Entry 7XXF (electron microscopy, 2.24 A resolution); this record covers chains C and W of the 47 polymer chains in the assembly.

Chain C:
Molecule: Photosynthetic reaction center cytochrome c subunit
From: Rhodopila globiformis
UniProt: A0A2S6NEK5 (A0A2S6NEK5_RHOGL); residue numbers follow UniProt; this construct covers 1-344
Sequence (344 residues; numbered 1 to 344; the number before each row is that of its first residue):
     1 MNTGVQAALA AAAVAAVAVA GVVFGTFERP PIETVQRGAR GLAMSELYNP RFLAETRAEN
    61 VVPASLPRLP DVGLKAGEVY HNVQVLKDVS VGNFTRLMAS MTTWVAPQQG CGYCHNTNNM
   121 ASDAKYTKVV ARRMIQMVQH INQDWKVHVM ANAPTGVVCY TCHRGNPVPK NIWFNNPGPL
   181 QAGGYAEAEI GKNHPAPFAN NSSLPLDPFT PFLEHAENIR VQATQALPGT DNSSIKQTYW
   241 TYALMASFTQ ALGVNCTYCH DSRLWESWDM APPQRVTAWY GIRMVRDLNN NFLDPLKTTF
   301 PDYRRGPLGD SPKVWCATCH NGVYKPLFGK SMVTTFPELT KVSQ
Unresolved in the structure: 344
Glycans and other covalent adducts: heme c (HEC) linked to Cys-111, Cys-159, Cys-256, Cys-316
Bound ions: heme c Fe (4 sites), coordinated by Met-98, His-115, Met-134, His-148, His-163, Met-245, His-260, His-320
Ligand contacts:
  - heme c (HEC), molecule 1: Tyr-80, His-81, Asn-82, Val-83, Gln-84, Val-85, Leu-86, Phe-94, Met-98, Ala-99, Met-101, Thr-102, Val-105, Gly-110, Cys-114, His-115, Met-120, Ala-121, Lys-128, Ala-131, Arg-132
  - heme c (HEC), molecule 2: Met-101, Val-105, Tyr-113, Cys-114, Tyr-126, Thr-127, Val-130, Ala-131, Met-134, Ile-135, Met-137, Val-138, Ile-141, Val-158, Cys-162, His-163, Pro-167, Val-168, Pro-169, Ile-172, Leu-288, Leu-293, Phe-300, Arg-304, Pro-312, Val-314, Thr-318, Cys-319
  - heme c (HEC), molecule 3: Ile-141, His-148, Val-149, Met-150, Ala-151, Asn-152, Ala-153, Thr-155, Gly-156, Val-157, Leu-213, Phe-248, Leu-252, Tyr-258, Gln-274, Thr-277, Ala-278, Gly-281, Ile-282, Met-284, Val-285, Leu-288, Val-314, Trp-315, Cys-319, His-320, Tyr-324, Lys-325, Pro-326
  - heme c (HEC), molecule 4: Ile-219, Arg-220, Val-221, Gln-222, Thr-241, Tyr-242, Met-245, Ala-246, Phe-248, Thr-249, Leu-252, Val-254, Asn-255, Cys-259, His-260, Trp-265, Glu-266, Trp-268, Arg-275, Ala-278, Trp-279, Arg-283
  - ubiquinone-10 (U10): Val-19, Val-22, Val-23, Phe-27

Chain W:
Molecule: Light-harvesting protein
From: Rhodopila globiformis
UniProt: A0A2S6NEK3 (A0A2S6NEK3_RHOGL); residue numbers follow UniProt; this construct covers 1-61
Sequence (61 residues; each row starts with the number of its first residue):
     1 MWRMWLLFDP RRILVALGVF LFVLALLIHF ILLSTDRFNW LDGPHRGAVA AQMAPLPAPV
    61 K
Unresolved in the structure: 58-61
Modified residues: Met-1 (N-formylmethionine; FME)
Ligand contacts:
  - bacteriochlorophyll a (BCL), molecule 1: Met-1, Leu-21, Leu-24, Ala-25, Ile-28, His-29, Leu-32, Phe-38
  - bacteriochlorophyll a (BCL), molecule 2: Met-4, Phe-8, Ile-13, Ile-28
  - bacteriochlorophyll a (BCL), molecule 3: Leu-14, Val-15, Gly-18, Val-19, Leu-21, Phe-22, Ala-25, His-29, Leu-32, Trp-40
  - R.g.Keto-II (I7D; (6E,8E,10E,12E,14E,16E,18E,20E,22E,24E,26E,28E)-2,31-dimethoxy-2,6,10,14,19,23,27,31-octamethyl-dotriaconta-6,8,10,12,14,16,18,20,22,24,26,28-dodecaen-5-one), molecule 1: Met-1, Arg-3, Met-4, Leu-6, Leu-7
  - R.g.Keto-II (I7D), molecule 2: Leu-14, Leu-17, Phe-20, Leu-21, Leu-24, Leu-27, Ile-28, Ile-31
  - R.g.Keto-II (I7D), molecule 3: Phe-22, Ala-25, Leu-26, His-29, Phe-30, Leu-33, Trp-40

Chain C / chain W interface:
Pairs across the interface (23; chain C residue first):
  Thr-3(C) with Arg-12(W), hydrogen bond
  Gln-6(C) with Arg-12(W)
  Asn-175(C) with Met-53(W)
  Asn-176(C) with Val-49(W); Met-53(W)
  Pro-177(C) with Ala-50(W); Gln-52(W); Met-53(W)
  Gly-178(C) with Val-49(W); Ala-50(W), hydrogen bond (backbone-backbone)
  Pro-179(C) with Ala-48(W)
  Leu-180(C) with Ala-48(W), hydrogen bond (backbone-backbone); Val-49(W); Ala-50(W)
  Asp-207(C) with Met-53(W)
  Thr-210(C) with Met-53(W)
  His-215(C) with Leu-56(W)
  Glu-217(C) with Leu-56(W); Pro-57(W)
  Pro-307(C) with Val-49(W), hydrophobic
  Leu-308(C) with Val-49(W), hydrophobic; Ala-50(W); Met-53(W), hydrophobic
Interface residues without a listed pair, chain C (16 interface residues in all): Glu-189, Pro-211
Interface residues without a listed pair, chain W (9 interface residues in all): Ala-51

In short:
The interface between chain C and chain W involves 16 residues on one side and 9 on the other, with 3 hydrogen
bonds. Polar contacts include Thr-3(C)/Arg-12(W), Gly-178(C)/Ala-50(W) and Leu-180(C)/Ala-48(W). Ligands of
chain C: ubiquinone-10.
Here chain C is Photosynthetic reaction center cytochrome c subunit and chain W is Light-harvesting protein,
both from Rhodopila globiformis. Entry 7XXF (Structure of photosynthetic LH1-RC super-complex of Rhodopila
globiformis) was determined by electron microscopy.
